5M3E - chain A; structure by X-ray diffraction, 2.50 A resolution.

Chain A:
Protein: Appr-1-p processing domain protein
Source organism: Thermus aquaticus Y51MC23
Reference sequence: B7A854 (B7A854_THEAQ); residues 1-155 here = UniProt positions 1-155
Sequence (165 residues; each row starts with the number of its first residue; numbers below 1 keep their minus sign (Met-9 is residue -9)):
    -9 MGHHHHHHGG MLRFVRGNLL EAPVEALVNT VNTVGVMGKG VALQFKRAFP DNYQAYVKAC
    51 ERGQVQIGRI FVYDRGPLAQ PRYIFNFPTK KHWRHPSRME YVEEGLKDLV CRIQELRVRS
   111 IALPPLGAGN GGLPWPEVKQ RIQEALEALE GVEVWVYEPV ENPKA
Unresolved in the structure: -9 to -2, 151-155
Construct notes: initiating methionine (-9); expression tag (-8 to 0)
Small-molecule neighbours: adenosine-5-diphosphoribose (APR): Gly7, Asn8, Leu9, Leu10, Thr20, Val21, Asn22, Val26, Met27, Gly28, Lys29, Gly30, Val31, Ala32, Gln34, Thr79, Lys80, Trp83, Pro114, Pro115, Leu116, Gly117, Ala118, Gly119, Asn120, Gly121, Tyr147, Pro149
What the authors report for this chain:
  - binding site for adenosine-5-diphosphoribose: Asn8, Leu9, Thr20, Asn22, Val31, Gln34, Thr79, Trp83, Gly117, Gly119, Asn120, Gly121
  - catalytic residues: Lys80 (proposed by the authors, not directly observed)
  - mutagenesis - H82A, W83A: unchanged catalytic activity
  - mutagenesis - N22A, K29E, G119E: decreased catalytic activity
  - mutagenesis - K80A: abolished catalytic activity
  - mutagenesis - K80A: decreased growth
  - conformationally variable residues (loop rearrangement): Gly117 to Gly122

Overview:
Bound to chain A: adenosine-5-diphosphoribose. The paper reports the catalytic residue Lys80; N22A, K29E and
G119E reduce catalytic activity; 6 substitutions were tested in all.
Chain A is Appr-1-p processing domain protein (Thermus aquaticus Y51MC23); the structure, Macrodomain of
Thermus aquaticus DarG in complex with ADP-ribose, was determined by X-ray diffraction, deposited together
with 5M31 and 5M3I.
